6N81 - chains H and L of the 6 polymer chains in the assembly; structure by X-ray diffraction, 2.58 A resolution.

# Chain H
Name: A1227 Fab heavy chain
From: Homo sapiens
Notes: antibody fragment or engineered binder
Chain sequence (236 residues; row label = number of the first residue in the row; a row labelled like 82A-82C holds insertion residues (82A, then the next letters in order)):
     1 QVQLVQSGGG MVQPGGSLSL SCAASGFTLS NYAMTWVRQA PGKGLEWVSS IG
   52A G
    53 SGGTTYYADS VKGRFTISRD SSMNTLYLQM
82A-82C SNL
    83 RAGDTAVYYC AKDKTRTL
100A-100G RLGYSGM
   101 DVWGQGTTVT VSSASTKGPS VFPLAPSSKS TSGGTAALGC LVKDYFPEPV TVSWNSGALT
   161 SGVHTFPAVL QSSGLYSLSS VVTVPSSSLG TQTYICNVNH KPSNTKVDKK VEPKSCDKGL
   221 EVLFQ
Not modelled in the structure: 215-225
Disulfides: Cys22-Cys92, Cys140-Cys196

# Chain L
Name: A1227 Fab light chain
From: Homo sapiens
Notes: antibody fragment or engineered binder
Chain sequence (214 residues; each row starts with the number of its first residue):
     1 DIRLTQSPSS LSASVGDRVT ITCRASQSIS SYLNWYQQKP GKAPDLLIYG ASSLQSGVPS
    61 RFSGSGSGTD FTLTISSLQP EDFGNYYCQQ SFSTPRTFGQ GTKVELKRTV AAPSVFIFPP
   121 SDEQLKSGTA SVVCLLNNFY PREAKVQWKV DNALQSGNSQ ESVTEQDSKD STYSLSSTLT
   181 LSKADYEKHK VYACEVTHQG LSSPVTKSFN RGEC
Not modelled in the structure: 212-214
Disulfides: Cys23-Cys88, Cys134-Cys194

# How chain H and chain L interact
Pairs across the interface - 74 pairs, chain H then chain L:
  Thr35(H) - Arg96(L)  hydrogen bond
  Gln39(H) - Gln38(L)  hydrogen bond
  Gln39(H) - Tyr87(L)  hydrogen bond
  Lys43(H) - Tyr87(L)
  Gly44(H) - Tyr87(L)
  Leu45(H) - Pro44(L)  hydrophobic
  Leu45(H) - Tyr87(L)
  Leu45(H) - Phe98(L)
  Trp47(H) - Pro95(L)  hydrophobic
  Trp47(H) - Arg96(L)
  Trp47(H) - Phe98(L)
  Tyr91(H) - Gln38(L)
  Tyr91(H) - Lys42(L)
  Tyr91(H) - Ala43(L)  hydrophobic
  Asp95(H) - Arg96(L)  salt bridge
  Lys96(H) - Leu46(L)
  Lys96(H) - Tyr49(L)
  Lys96(H) - Gln55(L)  hydrogen bond
  Leu100B(H) - Thr94(L)
  Leu100B(H) - Arg96(L)
  Gly100C(H) - Ser91(L)
  Gly100C(H) - Arg96(L)  hydrogen bond (backbone-side chain)
  Tyr100D(H) - Tyr32(L)
  Tyr100D(H) - Ser91(L)  hydrogen bond (backbone-side chain)
  Tyr100D(H) - Phe92(L)
  Ser100E(H) - Ser91(L)
  Gly100F(H) - Asn34(L)
  Gly100F(H) - Tyr36(L)
  Met100G(H) - Tyr36(L)  hydrogen bond (backbone-side chain)
  Met100G(H) - Leu46(L)
  Met100G(H) - Gln89(L)
  Asp101(H) - Leu46(L)
  Asp101(H) - Gln55(L)
  Trp103(H) - Tyr36(L)  hydrophobic
  Trp103(H) - Ala43(L)  hydrophobic
  Trp103(H) - Pro44(L)
  Gly104(H) - Ala43(L)
  Val121(H) - Glu123(L)
  Phe122(H) - Ser121(L)
  Phe122(H) - Glu123(L)
  Phe122(H) - Gln124(L)
  Pro123(H) - Ser121(L)
  Pro123(H) - Glu123(L)
  Leu124(H) - Phe118(L)  hydrophobic
  Leu124(H) - Val133(L)  hydrophobic
  Ala125(H) - Phe118(L)
  Lys129(H) - Phe116(L)
  Lys129(H) - Ile117(L)  hydrogen bond (backbone-backbone)
  Lys129(H) - Ser208(L)  hydrogen bond (side chain-backbone)
  Ser130(H) - Phe116(L)
  Ser130(H) - Phe118(L)
  Thr131(H) - Phe116(L)
  Ser132(H) - Phe116(L)
  Ala137(H) - Phe116(L)  hydrophobic
  Ala137(H) - Phe118(L)
  Leu141(H) - Ser131(L)
  Lys143(H) - Gln124(L)
  Lys143(H) - Thr129(L)
  His164(H) - Ser174(L)
  Phe166(H) - Leu135(L)  hydrophobic
  Phe166(H) - Ser162(L)
  Phe166(H) - Thr164(L)
  Phe166(H) - Ser174(L)
  Phe166(H) - Leu175(L)
  Phe166(H) - Ser176(L)
  Pro167(H) - Ser162(L)  hydrogen bond (backbone-side chain)
  Pro167(H) - Val163(L)
  Val169(H) - Gln160(L)
  Val169(H) - Glu161(L)
  Val169(H) - Ser162(L)
  Leu170(H) - Gln160(L)  hydrogen bond (backbone-side chain)
  Gln171(H) - Gln160(L)
  Val181(H) - Leu135(L)  hydrophobic
  Lys209(H) - Glu123(L)  salt bridge
Interface residues without a listed pair, chain H (44 interface residues in all): Val37, Glu46, Ser50, Tyr58, Leu138, Thr183
Interface residues without a listed pair, chain L (45 interface residues in all): Ser114, Val115, Ser127, Asn137, Asn138, Asp167, Thr180, Phe209

# Overview
The interface between chain H and chain L involves 44 residues on one side and 45 on the other; the contacts
include 11 hydrogen bonds and 2 salt bridges. Polar pairs include Asp95(H)-Arg96(L), Lys209(H)-Glu123(L) and
Thr35(H)-Arg96(L).
Chain H is A1227 Fab heavy chain and chain L is A1227 Fab light chain, both from Homo sapiens; the structure,
Crystal structure of GII.4 2002 norovirus P domain in complex with cross-reactive human antibody A1227, was
determined by X-ray diffraction.
